PDB entry 8TQE | electron microscopy, 3.10 A resolution | chains A and C of the 5 polymer chains in the assembly

[Chain A (and C)]
Name: XptA2
Source organism: Xenorhabdus nematophila
Notes: chain C of this document is another copy of the same molecule, construct and numbering; everything in this record applies to it too
UniProtKB: N1NRW3 (N1NRW3_XENNE); residue numbers follow UniProt; this construct covers 1-2538
Sequence (2538 residues; each row starts with the number of its first residue):
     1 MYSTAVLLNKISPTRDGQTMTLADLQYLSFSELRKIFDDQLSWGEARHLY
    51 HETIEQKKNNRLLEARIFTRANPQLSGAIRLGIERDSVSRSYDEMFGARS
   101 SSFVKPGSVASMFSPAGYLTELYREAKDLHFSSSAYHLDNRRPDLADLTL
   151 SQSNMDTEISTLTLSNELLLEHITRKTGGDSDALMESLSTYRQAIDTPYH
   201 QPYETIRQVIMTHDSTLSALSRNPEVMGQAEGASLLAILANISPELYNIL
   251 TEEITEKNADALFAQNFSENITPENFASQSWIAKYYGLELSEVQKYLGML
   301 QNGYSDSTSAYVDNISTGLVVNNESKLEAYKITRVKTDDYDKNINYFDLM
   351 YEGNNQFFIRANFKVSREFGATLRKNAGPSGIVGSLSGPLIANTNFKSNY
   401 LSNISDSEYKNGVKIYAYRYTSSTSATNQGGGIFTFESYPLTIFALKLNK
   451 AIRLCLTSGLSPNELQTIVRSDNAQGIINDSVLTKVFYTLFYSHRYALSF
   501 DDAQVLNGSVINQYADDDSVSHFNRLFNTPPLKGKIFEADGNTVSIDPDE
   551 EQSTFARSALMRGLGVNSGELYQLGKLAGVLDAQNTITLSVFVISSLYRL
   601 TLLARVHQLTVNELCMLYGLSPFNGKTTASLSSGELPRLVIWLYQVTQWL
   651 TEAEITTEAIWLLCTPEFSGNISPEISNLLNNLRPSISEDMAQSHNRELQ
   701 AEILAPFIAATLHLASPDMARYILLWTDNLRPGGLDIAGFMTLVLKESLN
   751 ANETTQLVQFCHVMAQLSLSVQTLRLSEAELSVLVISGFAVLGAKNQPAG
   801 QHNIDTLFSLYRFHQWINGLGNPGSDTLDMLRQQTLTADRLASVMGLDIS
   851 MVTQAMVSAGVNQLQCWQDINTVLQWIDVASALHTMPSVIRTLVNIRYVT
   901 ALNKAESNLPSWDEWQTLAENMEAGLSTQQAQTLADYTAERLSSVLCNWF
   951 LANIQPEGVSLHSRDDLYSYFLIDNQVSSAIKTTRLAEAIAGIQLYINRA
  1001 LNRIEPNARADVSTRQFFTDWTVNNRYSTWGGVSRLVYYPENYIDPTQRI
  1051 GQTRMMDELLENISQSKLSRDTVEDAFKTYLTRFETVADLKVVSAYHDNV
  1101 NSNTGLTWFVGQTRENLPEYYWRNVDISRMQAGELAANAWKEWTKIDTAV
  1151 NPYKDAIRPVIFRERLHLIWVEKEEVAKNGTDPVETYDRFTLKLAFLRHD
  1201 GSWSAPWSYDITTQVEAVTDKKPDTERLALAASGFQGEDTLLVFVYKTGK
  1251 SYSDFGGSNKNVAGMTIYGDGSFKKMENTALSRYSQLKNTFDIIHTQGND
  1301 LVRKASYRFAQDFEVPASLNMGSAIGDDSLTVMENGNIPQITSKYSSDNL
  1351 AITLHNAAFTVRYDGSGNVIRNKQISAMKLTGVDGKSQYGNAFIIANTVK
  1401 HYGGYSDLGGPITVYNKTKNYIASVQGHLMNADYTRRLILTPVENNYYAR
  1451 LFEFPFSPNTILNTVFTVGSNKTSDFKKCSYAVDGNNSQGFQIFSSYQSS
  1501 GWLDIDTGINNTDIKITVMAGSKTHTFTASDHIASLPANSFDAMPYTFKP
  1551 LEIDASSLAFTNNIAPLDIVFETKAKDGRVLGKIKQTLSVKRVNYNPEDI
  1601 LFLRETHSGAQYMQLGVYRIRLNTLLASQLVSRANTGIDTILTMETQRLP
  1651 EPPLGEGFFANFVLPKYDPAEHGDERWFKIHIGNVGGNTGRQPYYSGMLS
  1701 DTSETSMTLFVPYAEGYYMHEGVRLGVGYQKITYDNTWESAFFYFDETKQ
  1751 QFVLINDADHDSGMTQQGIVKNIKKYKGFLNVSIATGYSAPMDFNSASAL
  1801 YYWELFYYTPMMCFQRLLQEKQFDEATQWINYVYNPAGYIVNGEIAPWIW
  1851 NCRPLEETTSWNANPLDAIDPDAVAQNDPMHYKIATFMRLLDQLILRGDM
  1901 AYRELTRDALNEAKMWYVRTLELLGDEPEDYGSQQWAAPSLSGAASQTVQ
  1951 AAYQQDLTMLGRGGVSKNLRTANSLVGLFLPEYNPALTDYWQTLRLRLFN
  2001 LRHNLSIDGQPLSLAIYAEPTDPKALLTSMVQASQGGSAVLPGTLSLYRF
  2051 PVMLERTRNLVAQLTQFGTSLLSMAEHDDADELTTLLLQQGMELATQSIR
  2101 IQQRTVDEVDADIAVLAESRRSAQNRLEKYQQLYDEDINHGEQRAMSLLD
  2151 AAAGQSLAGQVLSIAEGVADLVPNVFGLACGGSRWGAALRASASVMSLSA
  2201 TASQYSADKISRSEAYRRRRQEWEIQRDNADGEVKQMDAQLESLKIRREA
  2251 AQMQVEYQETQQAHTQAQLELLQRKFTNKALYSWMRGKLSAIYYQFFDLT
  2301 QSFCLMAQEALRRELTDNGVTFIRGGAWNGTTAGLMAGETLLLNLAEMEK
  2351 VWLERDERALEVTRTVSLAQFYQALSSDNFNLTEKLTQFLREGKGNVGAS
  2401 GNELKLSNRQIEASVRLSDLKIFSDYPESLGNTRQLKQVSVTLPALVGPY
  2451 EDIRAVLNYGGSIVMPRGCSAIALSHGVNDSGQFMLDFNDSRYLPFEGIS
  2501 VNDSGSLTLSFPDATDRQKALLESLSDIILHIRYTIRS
Not modelled in the structure: 2538
Sequence notes: conflict H172 (Pro in N1NRW3), N343 (His in N1NRW3), I344 (Val in N1NRW3), 61 further conflict positions vs the reference (N1NRW3) not listed

[Interface between chain A and chain C]
Pairs across the interface (37):
  E1061(A) - K2209(C)  hydrogen bond (backbone-side chain)
  N1062(A) - D2150(C)
  N1062(A) - K2209(C)
  S1064(A) - I2210(C)
  Q1065(A) - D2150(C)
  Q1065(A) - K2209(C)  hydrogen bond
  Q1065(A) - S2213(C)
  S1066(A) - I2138(C)
  S1066(A) - S2213(C)  hydrogen bond
  S1066(A) - R2217(C)
  K1067(A) - Q2143(C)
  L1117(A) - I2164(C)  hydrophobic
  P1118(A) - V2168(C)
  D1147(A) - M2196(C)
  A1149(A) - A2188(C)
  A1149(A) - S2192(C)
  N1151(A) - A2188(C)
  E1174(A) - W2185(C)
  E1175(A) - P2173(C)
  A1177(A) - C2180(C)  hydrophobic
  V1184(A) - L2178(C)
  V1184(A) - C2180(C)  hydrophobic
  T1186(A) - C2180(C)
  E1820(A) - R2217(C)  salt bridge
  M2030(A) - H713(C)
  Q2032(A) - P674(C)
  Q2032(A) - E675(C)
  Q2032(A) - H713(C)
  A2033(A) - P674(C)
  A2033(A) - N678(C)  hydrogen bond (backbone-side chain)
  S2034(A) - P674(C)
  S2034(A) - S677(C)
  S2034(A) - N678(C)
  Q2035(A) - N678(C)  hydrogen bond (backbone-side chain)
  R2324(A) - P685(C)  hydrogen bond (side chain-backbone)
  N2329(A) - N682(C)  hydrogen bond
  T2331(A) - N682(C)
Other interface residues (no listed pair), chain A (29 interface residues in all): E1058, R1083, E1115, G2325
Other interface residues (no listed pair), chain C (30 interface residues in all): M2146, L2157, V2161, L2171, G2177, L2189, E2214

[In short]
29 residues of chain A and 30 residues of chain C are in contact; the contacts include 7 hydrogen bonds and 1
salt bridge. Among the polar pairs are E1820(A)-R2217(C), E1061(A)-K2209(C) and Q1065(A)-K2209(C).
Both chains are XptA2 (Xenorhabdus nematophila). Entry 8TQE (XptA2 wild type) was determined by electron
microscopy, deposited together with 8TV0.
